Entry 2B4L (X-ray diffraction, 2.00 A resolution); this record covers chain A.

# Chain A
Molecule: Glycine betaine-binding protein
Organism: Bacillus subtilis
UniProtKB: P46922 (OPUAC_BACSU); residues 5-272 here correspond to UniProt positions 26-293 (UniProt number = residue number + 21)
Amino-acid sequence (268 residues; row label = number of the first residue in the row):
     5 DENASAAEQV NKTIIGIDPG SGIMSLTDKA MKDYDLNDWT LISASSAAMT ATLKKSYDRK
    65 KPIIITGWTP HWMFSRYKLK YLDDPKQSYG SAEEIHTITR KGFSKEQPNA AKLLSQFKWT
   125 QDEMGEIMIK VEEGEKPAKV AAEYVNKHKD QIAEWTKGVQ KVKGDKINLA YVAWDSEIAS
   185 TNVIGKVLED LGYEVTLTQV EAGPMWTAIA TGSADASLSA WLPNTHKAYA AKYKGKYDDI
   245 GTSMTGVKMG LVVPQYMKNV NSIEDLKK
Ligand contacts: trimethyl glycine (BET): Ile21, Ser25, Gly26, Ile27, Trp72, Trp178, Ser180, Glu181, Trp225, Thr229, His230
From the paper describing this entry:
  - binding site for trimethyl glycine: Gly26, Ile27, Trp72, Trp178, Trp225, His230
  - specificity-determining residues: His230
  - contacts within the chain: Asp22-Trp178 (hydrogen bond)

# In short
Bound to chain A: trimethyl glycine. From the paper: a binding site for trimethyl glycine at Gly26, Ile27 and
Trp72 among others; the specificity determinant His230.
Chain A is Glycine betaine-binding protein (Bacillus subtilis); the structure, Crystal structure of the
binding protein OpuAC in complex with glycine betaine, was determined by X-ray diffraction, deposited together
with 2B4M.
